7FDE - chains B and I of the 16 polymer chains in the assembly; structure by electron microscopy, 3.80 A resolution.

== Chain B ==
Molecule: V-type proton ATPase subunit B
Source organism: Saccharomyces cerevisiae S288C
Reference sequence: P16140 (VATB_YEAST); residues 1-517 here = UniProt positions 1-517
Sequence (517 residues; each row starts with the number of its first residue):
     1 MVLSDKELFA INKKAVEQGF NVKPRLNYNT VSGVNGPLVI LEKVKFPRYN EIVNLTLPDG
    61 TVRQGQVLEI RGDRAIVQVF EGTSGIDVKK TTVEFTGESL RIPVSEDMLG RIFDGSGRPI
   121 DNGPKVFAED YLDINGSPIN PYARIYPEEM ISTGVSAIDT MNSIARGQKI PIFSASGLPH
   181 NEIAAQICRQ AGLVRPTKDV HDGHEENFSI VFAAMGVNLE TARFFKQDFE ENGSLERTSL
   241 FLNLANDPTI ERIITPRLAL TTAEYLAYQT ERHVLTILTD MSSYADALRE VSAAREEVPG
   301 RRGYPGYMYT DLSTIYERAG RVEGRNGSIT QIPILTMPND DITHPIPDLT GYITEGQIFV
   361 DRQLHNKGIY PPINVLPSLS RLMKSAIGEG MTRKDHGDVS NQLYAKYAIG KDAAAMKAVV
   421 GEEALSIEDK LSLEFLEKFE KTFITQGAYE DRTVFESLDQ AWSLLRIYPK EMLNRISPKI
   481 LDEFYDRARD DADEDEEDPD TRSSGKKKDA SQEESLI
Disordered / not traced: 1-8, 197-204, 488-517

== Chain I ==
Molecule: V-type proton ATPase subunit E
Source organism: Saccharomyces cerevisiae S288C
Reference sequence: P22203 (VATE_YEAST); residue numbers follow UniProt; this construct covers 1-233
Sequence (233 residues; row label = number of the first residue in the row):
     1 MSSAITALTP NQVNDELNKM QAFIRKEAEE KAKEIQLKAD QEYEIEKTNI VRNETNNIDG
    61 NFKSKLKKAM LSQQITKSTI ANKMRLKVLS AREQSLDGIF EETKEKLSGI ANNRDEYKPI
   121 LQSLIVEALL KLLEPKAIVK ALERDVDLIE SMKDDIMREY GEKAQRAPLE EIVISNDYLN
   181 KDLVSGGVVV SNASDKIEIN NTLEERLKLL SEEALPAIRL ELYGPSKTRK FFD
Disordered / not traced: 1-6, 233

== Chain B / chain I interface ==
Pairs across the interface (57):
  Phe-9(B) / Pro-225(I)  hydrophobic
  Ile-11(B) / Arg-229(I)
  Asn-12(B) / Leu-220(I)
  Gly-19(B) / Glu-213(I)
  Gly-19(B) / Ala-214(I)
  Phe-20(B) / Ala-214(I)  hydrophobic
  Phe-20(B) / Ala-217(I)  hydrophobic
  Asn-21(B) / Glu-213(I)
  Val-22(B) / Arg-206(I)
  Val-22(B) / Leu-209(I)  hydrophobic
  Val-22(B) / Leu-210(I)  hydrophobic
  Val-22(B) / Glu-213(I)  hydrogen bond (backbone-side chain)
  Lys-23(B) / Leu-209(I)
  Pro-24(B) / Glu-127(I)
  Pro-24(B) / Lys-131(I)
  Pro-24(B) / Ile-199(I)  hydrophobic
  Arg-25(B) / Ile-199(I)
  Arg-25(B) / Leu-209(I)
  Leu-26(B) / Glu-198(I)
  Leu-26(B) / Ile-199(I)  hydrophobic
  Asn-27(B) / Lys-196(I)
  Asn-27(B) / Ile-197(I)
  Asn-27(B) / Glu-198(I)  hydrogen bond (backbone-backbone)
  Tyr-28(B) / Lys-196(I)
  Tyr-28(B) / Ile-197(I)  hydrophobic
  Asn-29(B) / Lys-196(I)  hydrogen bond (backbone-backbone)
  Thr-30(B) / Lys-196(I)
  Lys-43(B) / Ile-197(I)
  Lys-45(B) / Leu-132(I)
  Lys-45(B) / Glu-134(I)  salt bridge
  Glu-106(B) / Thr-228(I)
  Asp-107(B) / Leu-89(I)
  Pro-124(B) / Arg-85(I)
  Pro-124(B) / Ser-90(I)
  Pro-124(B) / Glu-93(I)
  Lys-125(B) / Glu-93(I)
  Phe-127(B) / Leu-96(I)  hydrophobic
  Phe-127(B) / Leu-215(I)  hydrophobic
  Phe-127(B) / Arg-219(I)
  Ala-128(B) / Leu-215(I)
  Glu-129(B) / Pro-216(I)
  Glu-129(B) / Arg-219(I)
  Glu-129(B) / Ser-226(I)  hydrogen bond
  Glu-129(B) / Arg-229(I)
  Tyr-131(B) / Glu-212(I)  hydrogen bond (side chain-backbone)
  Glu-231(B) / Ile-75(I)
  Asn-232(B) / Leu-71(I)
  Gly-233(B) / Gln-74(I)  hydrogen bond (backbone-side chain)
  Gly-233(B) / Ile-75(I)
  Glu-236(B) / Gln-74(I)  hydrogen bond
  Glu-236(B) / Ser-78(I)
  Gln-269(B) / Arg-229(I)
  Gln-269(B) / Lys-230(I)  hydrogen bond (backbone-backbone)
  Gln-269(B) / Phe-232(I)
  Glu-271(B) / Lys-230(I)  salt bridge
  Glu-271(B) / Phe-231(I)
  Arg-325(B) / Phe-231(I)
Other interface residues (no listed pair), chain B (41 interface residues in all): Ala-15, Gln-18, Arg-111, Asp-130, Glu-230, Ser-234, Tyr-265, Tyr-268, Thr-270
Other interface residues (no listed pair), chain I (39 interface residues in all): Asn-82, Leu-86, Arg-92, Asn-200

== Summary ==
41 residues of chain B and 39 residues of chain I are in contact, with 8 hydrogen bonds and 2 salt bridges.
Polar contacts include Lys-45(B)/Glu-134(I), Glu-271(B)/Lys-230(I) and Val-22(B)/Glu-213(I).
Here chain B is V-type proton ATPase subunit B and chain I is V-type proton ATPase subunit E, both from
Saccharomyces cerevisiae S288C. Entry 7FDE (CryoEM Structures of Reconstituted V-ATPase, Oxr1 bound V1) was
determined by electron microscopy.
